PDB entry 6QO5 | X-ray diffraction, 1.51 A resolution | chains A and B

[Chain A (and B)]
Protein: Ribonucleoside-diphosphate reductase subunit beta
Source organism: Bacillus anthracis
Notes: EC 1.17.4.1; chain B of this document is another copy of the same molecule, construct and numbering; everything in this record applies to it too
Reference sequence: Q81TB4 (Q81TB4_BACAN); residue numbers follow UniProt; this construct covers 1-322
Amino-acid sequence (322 residues; row label = number of the first residue in the row):
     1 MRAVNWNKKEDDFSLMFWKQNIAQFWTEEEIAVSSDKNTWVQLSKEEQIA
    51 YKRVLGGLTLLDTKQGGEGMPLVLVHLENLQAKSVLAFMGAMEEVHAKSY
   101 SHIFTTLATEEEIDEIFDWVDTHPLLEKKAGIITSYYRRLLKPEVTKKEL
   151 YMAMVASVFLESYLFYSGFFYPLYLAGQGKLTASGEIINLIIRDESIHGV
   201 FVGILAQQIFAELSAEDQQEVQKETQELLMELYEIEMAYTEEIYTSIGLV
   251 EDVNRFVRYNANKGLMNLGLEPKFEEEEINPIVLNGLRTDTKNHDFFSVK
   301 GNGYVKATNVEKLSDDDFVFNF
Not modelled in the structure: 276-278, 298-322 (chain B: 289-322)
From the paper describing this entry:
  - contacts within the chain: D62-Y100, F159-L164 (backbone contact), L160-F165 (backbone contact), E161-Y166, S162-N260 (water-mediated contact), Y163-Y166 (backbone contact), L164-E236 (water-mediated contact), F165-G168 (backbone contact), S167-Y244 (backbone contact), G168-Y171 (backbone contact), E93-E195 (hydrogen bond), E161-E195 (hydrogen bond)
  - catalytic residues: Y100 (citing earlier work)

[Chain A / chain B interface]
Residue-residue contacts - 95 pairs, chain A then chain B:
  M1(A) with L60(B); K64(B); D121(B), hydrogen bond (backbone-side chain); E127(B), hydrogen bond (backbone-side chain); A130(B), hydrophobic; G131(B)
  R2(A) with L60(B); D121(B), hydrogen bond (backbone-side chain)
  A3(A) with T59(B); L60(B), hydrophobic; T63(B); F117(B), hydrophobic
  V4(A) with T59(B); T63(B), hydrogen bond (backbone-side chain); A97(B), hydrophobic; F117(B)
  N5(A) with I113(B); D114(B), hydrogen bond; F117(B)
  W6(A) with K98(B); S101(B), hydrogen bond (backbone-side chain)
  N7(A) with E110(B), hydrogen bond (side chain-backbone); I113(B); D114(B), hydrogen bond
  K8(A) with D114(B)
  L15(A) with K98(B)
  W18(A) with E28(B), hydrogen bond; E94(B); V95(B); K98(B)
  I22(A) with T27(B)
  F25(A) with F25(B), hydrophobic
  T27(A) with I22(B)
  E28(A) with W18(B), hydrogen bond
  T59(A) with A3(B); V4(B)
  L60(A) with M1(B); R2(B); A3(B), hydrophobic
  T63(A) with R2(B); A3(B); V4(B), hydrogen bond (side chain-backbone)
  K64(A) with M1(B)
  G67(A) with L74(B); V75(B); K83(B)
  P71(A) with P71(B), hydrophobic; L74(B), hydrophobic
  L74(A) with G67(B); P71(B), hydrophobic
  V75(A) with G67(B); P71(B), hydrophobic
  H76(A) with L141(B)
  S84(A) with E94(B), hydrogen bond
  A87(A) with A91(B); E94(B)
  F88(A) with F25(B), hydrophobic; A91(B), hydrophobic
  A91(A) with A87(B); F88(B), hydrophobic; A91(B), hydrophobic
  E94(A) with W18(B); S84(B), hydrogen bond; A87(B)
  V95(A) with W18(B)
  A97(A) with V4(B), hydrophobic
  K98(A) with W6(B); L15(B); W18(B)
  S101(A) with W6(B), hydrogen bond (side chain-backbone); N7(B), hydrogen bond (backbone-side chain)
  T105(A) with N7(B), hydrogen bond
  E110(A) with N7(B), hydrogen bond (backbone-side chain)
  I113(A) with N5(B); N7(B)
  D114(A) with N5(B), hydrogen bond; N7(B), hydrogen bond; K8(B)
  F117(A) with A3(B); V4(B); N5(B)
  V120(A) with M1(B)
  D121(A) with M1(B), hydrogen bond (backbone-backbone); R2(B), hydrogen bond (side chain-backbone)
  E127(A) with M1(B), hydrogen bond (side chain-backbone)
  A130(A) with M1(B), hydrophobic
  G131(A) with M1(B)
  L140(A) with L141(B)
  L141(A) with H76(B); L140(B); L141(B); K142(B); P143(B)
  K142(A) with L141(B)
  P143(A) with L141(B)
Also at the interface, not in a pair above, chain A (54 interface residues in all): G56, G66, E68, L72, L80, K83, F104, T134
Also at the interface, not in a pair above, chain B (51 interface residues in all): G56, G66, L72, L80, V120, T134

[Summary]
54 residues of chain A face 51 of chain B across their interface, with 22 hydrogen bonds. Polar contacts
include M1(A)-D121(B), M1(A)-E127(B) and R2(A)-D121(B). The paper reports the catalytic residue Y100(A);
contacts within the chain involving Y100(A), D62(A) and F159(A) among others.
Both chains are Ribonucleoside-diphosphate reductase subunit beta (Bacillus anthracis). Entry 6QO5 (Crystal
structure of apo (metal-free) ribonucleotide reductase NrdF from Bacillus anthracis) was determined by X-ray
diffraction, deposited together with 6QO7, 6QO8, 6QO9 and 6QOB.
